PDB entry 9FYR | electron microscopy, 3.60 A resolution | chains A and C of the 3 polymer chains in the assembly

== Chain A ==
Protein: Synaptic vesicle glycoprotein 2A
From: Ovis aries
Reference sequence: A0A836APF1 (A0A836APF1_SHEEP); residue numbers follow UniProt; this construct covers 1-742
Sequence (742 residues; each row starts with the number of its first residue):
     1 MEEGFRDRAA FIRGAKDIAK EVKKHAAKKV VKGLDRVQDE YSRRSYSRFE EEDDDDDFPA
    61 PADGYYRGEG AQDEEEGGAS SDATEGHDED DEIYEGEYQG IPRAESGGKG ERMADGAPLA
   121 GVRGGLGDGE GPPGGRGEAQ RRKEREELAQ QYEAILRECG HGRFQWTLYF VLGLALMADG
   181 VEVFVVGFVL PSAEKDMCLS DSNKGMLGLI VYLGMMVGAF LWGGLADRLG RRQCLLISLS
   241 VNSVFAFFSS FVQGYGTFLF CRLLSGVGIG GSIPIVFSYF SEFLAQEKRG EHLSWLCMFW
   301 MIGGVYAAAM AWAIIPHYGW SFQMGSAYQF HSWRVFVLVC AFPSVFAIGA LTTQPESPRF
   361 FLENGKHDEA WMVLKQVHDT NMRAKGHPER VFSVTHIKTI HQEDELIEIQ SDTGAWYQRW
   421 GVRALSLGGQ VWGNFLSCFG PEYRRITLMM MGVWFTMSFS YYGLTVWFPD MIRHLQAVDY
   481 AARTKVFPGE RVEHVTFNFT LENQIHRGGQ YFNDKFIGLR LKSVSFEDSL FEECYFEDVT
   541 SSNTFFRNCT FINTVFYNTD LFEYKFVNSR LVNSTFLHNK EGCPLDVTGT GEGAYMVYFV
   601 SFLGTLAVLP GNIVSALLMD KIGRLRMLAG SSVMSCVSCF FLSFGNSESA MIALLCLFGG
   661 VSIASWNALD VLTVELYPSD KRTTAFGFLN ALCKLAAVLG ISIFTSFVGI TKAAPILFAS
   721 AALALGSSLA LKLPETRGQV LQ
Unresolved in the structure: 1-144, 322-329, 401-420, 589-594
Cystine bridges: Cys198-Cys583
Covalent attachments: N-acetylglucosamine (NAG) linked to Asn498, Asn548; glycan linked to Asn573
Residues lining bound ligands:
  - omega-undecylenyl-beta-D-maltopyranoside (6UZ): Glu490, Val492, Val495, Phe497, Phe499, His506, Tyr511, Phe516, Leu519, Leu521, Phe526, Phe531, Phe536, Val539
  - levetiracetam (UKX; (2S)-2-(2-oxidanylidenepyrrolidin-1-yl)butanamide): Ile273, Phe277, Cys297, Trp300, Trp454, Tyr461, Tyr462, Ile663, Trp666, Asn667, Asp670, Asn690, Lys694
Reported in the primary citation:
  - binding site for levetiracetam: Ile273, Cys297, Trp300, Tyr462, Ile663, Trp666, Asn667, Asp670, Lys694
  - specificity-determining residues: Ile273, Cys297 (proposed by the authors, not directly observed)

== Chain C ==
Protein: Tetanus toxin heavy chain
From: Clostridium tetani E88
Reference sequence: P04958 (TETX_CLOTE); residues 875-1315 here = UniProt positions 875-1315
Sequence (469 residues; numbered 847 to 1315; the number before each row is that of its first residue):
   847 MGKHHHHHHH HHHGSASLEV LFQGPSHMED IDVILKKSTI LNLDINNDII SDISGFNSSV
   907 ITYPDAQLVP GINGKAIHLV NNESSEVIVH KAMDIEYNDM FNNFTVSFWL RVPKVSASHL
   967 EQYGTNEYSI ISSMKKHSLS IGSGWSVSLK GNNLIWTLKD SAGEVRQITF RDLPDKFNAY
  1027 LANKWVFITI TNDRLSSANL YINGVLMGSA EITGLGAIRE DNNITLKLDR CNNNNQYVSI
  1087 DKFRIFCKAL NPKEIEKLYT SYLSITFLRD FWGNPLRYDT EYYLIPVASS SKDVQLKNIT
  1147 DYMYLTNAPS YTNGKLNIYY RRLYNGLKFI IKRYTPNNEI DSFVKSGDFI KLYVSYNNNE
  1207 HIVGYPKDGN AFNNLDRILR VGYNAPGIPL YKKMEAVKLR DLKTYSVQLK LYDDKNASLG
  1267 LVGTHNGQIG NDPNRDILIA SNWYFNHLKD KILGCDWYFV PTDEGWTND
Unresolved in the structure: 847-924, 937-949, 980-990, 1005-1011, 1062-1069, 1182-1187
Construct notes: initiating methionine (847); expression tag (848-874)

== How chain A and chain C interact ==
Residue-residue contacts (22; chain A residue first):
  Ala482(A) - Gln1274(C)
  Ala482(A) - Pro1279(C)
  Ala482(A) - Asn1280(C)
  Val486(A) - Asn1153(C)  hydrogen bond (backbone-side chain)
  Phe487(A) - Asn1153(C)
  Pro488(A) - Asn1153(C)
  Pro488(A) - Pro1155(C)
  Gly489(A) - Pro1155(C)
  Gly489(A) - Ser1156(C)  hydrogen bond (backbone-backbone)
  Glu490(A) - Ser1156(C)
  Arg491(A) - Ser1156(C)  hydrogen bond (backbone-backbone)
  Arg491(A) - Tyr1157(C)
  Arg491(A) - Thr1158(C)  hydrogen bond (backbone-backbone)
  Arg491(A) - Arg1168(C)
  Val492(A) - Thr1158(C)
  Glu493(A) - Thr1158(C)  hydrogen bond (backbone-backbone)
  Glu493(A) - Asn1159(C)
  Glu493(A) - Gly1160(C)  hydrogen bond (backbone-backbone)
  His494(A) - Gly1160(C)  hydrogen bond (backbone-backbone)
  His494(A) - Lys1161(C)
  Val495(A) - Thr1158(C)
  Val495(A) - Gly1160(C)
Other interface residues (no listed pair), chain C (13 interface residues in all): Ala1154

== In short ==
11 residues of chain A and 13 residues of chain C are in contact, with 7 hydrogen bonds. Polar contacts
include Val486(A)-Asn1153(C), Gly489(A)-Ser1156(C) and Arg491(A)-Ser1156(C). Ligands of chain A:
omega-undecylenyl-beta-D-maltopyranoside and levetiracetam. From the paper: a binding site for levetiracetam
at Ile273(A), Cys297(A) and Trp300(A) among others; specificity determinants Ile273(A) and Cys297(A).
Here chain A is Synaptic vesicle glycoprotein 2A (Ovis aries) and chain C is Tetanus toxin heavy chain
(Clostridium tetani E88). Entry 9FYR (Cryo-EM structure of native SV2A in complex with TeNT-Hc, Pro-Macrobody
5 and Levetiracetam) was determined by electron microscopy, deposited together with 9FYQ.
